PDB entry 6UU4 | X-ray diffraction, 4.30 A resolution (low resolution: residue-level contacts below are approximate; hydrogen-bond / salt-bridge calls are withheld) | chains AAA and BBB of the 9 polymer chains in the assembly

Chain AAA (and BBB):
Protein: DNA-directed RNA polymerase subunit alpha
Source organism: Escherichia coli
Notes: EC 2.7.7.6; chain BBB of this document is another copy of the same molecule, construct and numbering; everything in this record applies to it too
UniProtKB: A0A377D9Q8 (A0A377D9Q8_ECOLX); residues 1-235 here = UniProt positions 1-235
Chain sequence (242 residues; each row starts with the number of its first residue; numbers below 1 keep their minus sign (Ala-6 is residue -6)):
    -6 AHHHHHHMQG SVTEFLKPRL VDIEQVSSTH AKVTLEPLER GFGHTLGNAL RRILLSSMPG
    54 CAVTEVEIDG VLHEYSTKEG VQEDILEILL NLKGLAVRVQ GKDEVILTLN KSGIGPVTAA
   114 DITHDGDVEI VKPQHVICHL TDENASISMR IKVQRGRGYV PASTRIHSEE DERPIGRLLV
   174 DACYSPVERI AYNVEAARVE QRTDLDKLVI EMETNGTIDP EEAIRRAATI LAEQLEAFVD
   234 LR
Disordered / not traced: -6 to 5 (chain BBB: -6 to 5, 234-235)
Construct notes: expression tag (-6 to 0)

Interface between chain AAA and chain BBB:
Residue-residue contacts (61; chain AAA residue first):
  Glu7(AAA) with Arg150(BBB)
  Phe8(AAA) with Glu226(BBB)
  Leu9(AAA) with Gln227(BBB)
  Lys10(AAA) with Glu226(BBB); Gln227(BBB); Glu229(BBB)
  Pro11(AAA) with Gln227(BBB); Ala230(BBB)
  Glu32(AAA) with Arg150(BBB)
  Arg33(AAA) with Arg150(BBB)
  Gly34(AAA) with Arg45(BBB)
  Phe35(AAA) with Ser50(BBB); Ile223(BBB)
  Thr38(AAA) with Ala42(BBB); Arg45(BBB)
  Leu39(AAA) with Leu224(BBB); Gln227(BBB)
  Ala42(AAA) with Thr38(BBB)
  Arg45(AAA) with Gly34(BBB); His37(BBB); Thr38(BBB)
  Ile46(AAA) with Phe35(BBB)
  Ser50(AAA) with Phe35(BBB)
  Pro52(AAA) with Thr6(BBB)
  Arg150(AAA) with Thr6(BBB); Glu7(BBB); Glu32(BBB)
  Ile217(AAA) with Phe231(BBB)
  Arg218(AAA) with Phe231(BBB); Val232(BBB); Asp233(BBB)
  Ala221(AAA) with Leu228(BBB); Phe231(BBB); Asp233(BBB)
  Thr222(AAA) with Asp233(BBB)
  Ile223(AAA) with Phe35(BBB)
  Leu224(AAA) with Leu39(BBB); Leu228(BBB)
  Ala225(AAA) with Leu228(BBB)
  Glu226(AAA) with Phe8(BBB); Lys10(BBB)
  Gln227(AAA) with Leu9(BBB); Lys10(BBB); Pro11(BBB); Leu39(BBB)
  Leu228(AAA) with Ala221(BBB); Leu224(BBB); Ala225(BBB); Leu228(BBB)
  Ala230(AAA) with Pro11(BBB)
  Phe231(AAA) with Pro11(BBB); Leu28(BBB); Leu39(BBB); Arg218(BBB); Ala221(BBB)
  Val232(AAA) with Arg218(BBB); Ala221(BBB)
  Leu234(AAA) with Leu13(BBB)
  Arg235(AAA) with Leu13(BBB); Glu214(BBB); Arg218(BBB)
Other interface residues (no listed pair), chain AAA (38 interface residues in all): Thr6, Arg12, Leu28, Leu31, His37, Ser49
Other interface residues (no listed pair), chain BBB (38 interface residues in all): Arg12, Ile46, Ser49, Pro52, Ile217, Thr222

Overview:
The chain AAA/chain BBB interface involves 38 residues from each chain.
Both chains are DNA-directed RNA polymerase subunit alpha (Escherichia coli). Entry 6UU4 (E. coli sigma-S
transcription initiation complex with a 3-nt RNA ("old" crystal soaked with GTP and ...) was determined by
X-ray diffraction together with 6UTV, 6UTW, 6UTX, 6UTY, 6UTZ, 6UU0 and 11 further entries from the same study.
